4CFM - chains A and B; structure by X-ray diffraction, 2.85 A resolution.

== Chain A ==
Molecule: Cyclin-dependent kinase 2
Organism: Homo sapiens
Notes: EC 2.7.11.22, 2.7.11.23
Reference sequence: P24941 (CDK2_HUMAN); residues 1-298 here = UniProt positions 1-298
Amino-acid sequence (303 residues; row label = number of the first residue in the row; numbers below 1 keep their minus sign (Gly-4 is residue -4)):
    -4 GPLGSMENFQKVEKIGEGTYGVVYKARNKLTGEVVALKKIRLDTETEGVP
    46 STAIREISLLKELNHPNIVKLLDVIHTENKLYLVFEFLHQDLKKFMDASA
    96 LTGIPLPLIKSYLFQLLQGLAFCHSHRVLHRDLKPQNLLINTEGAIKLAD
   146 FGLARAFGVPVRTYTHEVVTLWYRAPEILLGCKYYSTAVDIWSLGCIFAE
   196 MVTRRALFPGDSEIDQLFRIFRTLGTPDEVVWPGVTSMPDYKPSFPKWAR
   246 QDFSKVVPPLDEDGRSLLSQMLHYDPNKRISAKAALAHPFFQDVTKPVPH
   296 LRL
Unresolved in the structure: -4 to -1, 297-298
Sequence notes: expression tag (-4 to 0)
Modified positions: Thr160 (phosphothreonine; TPO)
Small-molecule neighbours: 4QE (6-(cyclohexylmethoxy)-8-(2-methylphenyl)-9H-purin-2-amine): Ile10, Glu12, Gly13, Val18, Ala31, Val64, Phe80, Glu81, Phe82, Leu83, His84, Gln85, Asp86, Lys89, Gln131, Asn132, Leu134, Asp145
UniProt features mapped onto this chain:
  - active site: Asp127 (Proton acceptor)
  - binding site (ATP): Ile10 to Val18, Lys33, Glu81 to Leu83, Asp86, Lys129 to Asn132, Asp145
  - binding site (Mg(2+)): Asn132, Asp145
  - site (CDK7 binding): Lys9, Lys88, Lys89, Leu166
  - modified residue: Met1 (N-acetylmethionine), Lys6 (N6-acetyllysine), Thr14 (Phosphothreonine), Tyr15 (Phosphotyrosine), Tyr19 (Phosphotyrosine), Thr160 (Phosphothreonine)
  - natural variant: Pro45 (P45L: In a glioblastoma multiforme sample)
  - mutagenesis: Lys9 (K9F: Reduced phosphorylation by CAK), Thr14 (T14A: 2-fold increase in activity), Tyr15 (Y15F: 2-fold increase in activity), Lys88 to Lys89 (Reduced phosphorylation by CAK), Thr160 (T160A: Abolishes activity), Leu166 (L166R: Reduced phosphorylation by CAK and reduced kinase activity)
From the paper describing this entry:
  - binding site for 4QE: Glu81, Leu83
  - conformationally variable residues (side-chain flip): Lys33

== Chain B ==
Molecule: Cyclin-A2
Organism: Homo sapiens
Notes: fragment: cdk-activating fragment, residues 175-432
Reference sequence: P20248 (CCNA2_HUMAN); residues 175-432 here = UniProt positions 175-432
Amino-acid sequence (258 residues; row label = number of the first residue in the row):
   175 VPDYHEDIHTYLREMEVKCKPKVGYMKKQPDITNSMRAILVDWLVEVGEE
   225 YKLQNETLHLAVNYIDRFLSSMSVLRGKLQLVGTAAMLLASKFEEIYPPE
   275 VAEFVYITDDTYTKKQVLRMEHLVLKVLTFDLAAPTVNQFLTQYFLHQQP
   325 ANCKVESLAMFLGELSLIDADPYLKYLPSVIAGAAFHLALYTVTGQSWPE
   375 SLIRKTGYTLESLKPCLMDLHQTYLKAPQHAQQSIREKYKNSKYHGVSLL
   425 NPPETLNL

== Chain A / chain B interface ==
Pairs across the interface - 65 pairs, chain A then chain B:
  Leu37(A) - His296(B)
  Thr39(A) - Leu292(B)
  Glu40(A) - Lys288(B)  hydrogen bond (backbone-side chain)
  Glu40(A) - Leu292(B)
  Thr41(A) - Lys288(B)  hydrogen bond (backbone-side chain)
  Glu42(A) - Lys266(B)  hydrogen bond (backbone-side chain)
  Glu42(A) - Glu274(B)
  Glu42(A) - Val275(B)  hydrogen bond (side chain-backbone)
  Gly43(A) - Lys266(B)
  Gly43(A) - Leu292(B)
  Gly43(A) - Glu295(B)
  Val44(A) - Lys266(B)  hydrogen bond (backbone-side chain)
  Val44(A) - Glu295(B)  hydrogen bond (backbone-side chain)
  Val44(A) - Leu299(B)  hydrophobic
  Ser46(A) - Lys266(B)
  Ile49(A) - Leu263(B)  hydrophobic
  Ile49(A) - Lys266(B)
  Ile49(A) - Leu306(B)  hydrophobic
  Arg50(A) - Lys266(B)
  Arg50(A) - Phe267(B)  hydrogen bond (side chain-backbone)
  Arg50(A) - Glu269(B)
  Ile52(A) - Phe304(B)  hydrophobic
  Ser53(A) - Phe267(B)
  Ser53(A) - Phe304(B)
  Ser53(A) - Leu306(B)
  Lys56(A) - Thr303(B)  hydrogen bond (side chain-backbone)
  Lys56(A) - Asp305(B)  salt bridge
  Glu57(A) - Tyr185(B)  hydrogen bond
  Glu57(A) - Met189(B)
  Glu57(A) - Ala307(B)
  Val69(A) - Phe304(B)  hydrophobic
  His71(A) - His296(B)  hydrogen bond
  His71(A) - Phe304(B)
  Thr72(A) - His296(B)  hydrogen bond (backbone-side chain)
  His119(A) - Tyr178(B)
  His119(A) - Ile182(B)
  Ser120(A) - Tyr178(B)
  Ser120(A) - Asp181(B)  hydrogen bond
  Ser120(A) - Ile182(B)
  His121(A) - Tyr185(B)
  Arg122(A) - Ile182(B)
  Arg122(A) - Tyr185(B)
  Arg122(A) - Ala307(B)  hydrogen bond (side chain-backbone)
  Arg150(A) - Glu268(B)  salt bridge
  Phe152(A) - Ile182(B)  hydrophobic
  Val154(A) - His179(B)
  Val154(A) - Ile182(B)  hydrophobic
  Val154(A) - Thr316(B)
  Val154(A) - Gln317(B)  hydrogen bond (backbone-backbone)
  Pro155(A) - Thr316(B)
  Arg157(A) - Gln228(B)
  Arg157(A) - Glu230(B)
  Arg157(A) - Glu268(B)  salt bridge
  Thr158(A) - Ile270(B)
  Tyr159(A) - Ile270(B)
  Thr160(A) - Glu269(B)
  Thr160(A) - Ile270(B)
  Thr182(A) - Val175(B)
  Asn272(A) - Val175(B)
  Ser276(A) - Asp177(B)
  Ser276(A) - Tyr178(B)
  Ala277(A) - Tyr178(B)  hydrogen bond (backbone-side chain)
  Lys278(A) - Asp177(B)  hydrogen bond (side chain-backbone)
  Lys278(A) - Tyr178(B)  hydrogen bond (backbone-side chain)
  Lys278(A) - Asp181(B)  salt bridge
Also at the interface, not in a pair above, chain A (40 interface residues in all): Leu54, Glu73, Leu76, Ala116, Ala151, Ser181
Also at the interface, not in a pair above, chain B (35 interface residues in all): Leu186, Ala276, Lys289, Lys300, Leu320

== In short ==
40 residues of chain A face 35 of chain B across their interface; the contacts include 17 hydrogen bonds and 4
salt bridges. Polar pairs include Lys56(A)-Asp305(B), Arg150(A)-Glu268(B) and Arg157(A)-Glu268(B). Chain A
binds compound 4QE. From the paper: a binding site for 4QE at Glu81(A) and Leu83(A); conformational
variability at Lys33(A).
Here chain A is Cyclin-dependent kinase 2 and chain B is Cyclin-A2, both from Homo sapiens. Entry 4CFM
(Structure-based design of C8-substituted O6-cyclohexylmethoxyguanine CDK1 and 2 inhibitors) was determined by
X-ray diffraction, deposited together with 4CFN, 4CFU, 4CFV, 4CFW and 4CFX.
